PDB entry 6RQL | electron microscopy, 2.90 A resolution | chains T and B of the 20 polymer chains in the assembly

[Chain T]
Molecule: Template strand
From: synthetic construct
Sequence (70 nucleotides; numbered 1 to 70; the number before each row is that of its first residue):
     1 GTCTTCAACT GCTTTCGCAT GAAGTACCTC CCAACTACTT TTCCTCACAC TTGTACTCCA
    61 TGACTAAACC
Disordered / not traced: 1-18, 61-70

[Chain B]
Name: DNA-directed RNA polymerase I subunit RPA135
From: Saccharomyces cerevisiae
Notes: EC 2.7.7.6
UniProt: P22138 (RPA2_YEAST); residue numbers follow UniProt; this construct covers 1-1203
Amino-acid sequence (1203 residues; row label = number of the first residue in the row):
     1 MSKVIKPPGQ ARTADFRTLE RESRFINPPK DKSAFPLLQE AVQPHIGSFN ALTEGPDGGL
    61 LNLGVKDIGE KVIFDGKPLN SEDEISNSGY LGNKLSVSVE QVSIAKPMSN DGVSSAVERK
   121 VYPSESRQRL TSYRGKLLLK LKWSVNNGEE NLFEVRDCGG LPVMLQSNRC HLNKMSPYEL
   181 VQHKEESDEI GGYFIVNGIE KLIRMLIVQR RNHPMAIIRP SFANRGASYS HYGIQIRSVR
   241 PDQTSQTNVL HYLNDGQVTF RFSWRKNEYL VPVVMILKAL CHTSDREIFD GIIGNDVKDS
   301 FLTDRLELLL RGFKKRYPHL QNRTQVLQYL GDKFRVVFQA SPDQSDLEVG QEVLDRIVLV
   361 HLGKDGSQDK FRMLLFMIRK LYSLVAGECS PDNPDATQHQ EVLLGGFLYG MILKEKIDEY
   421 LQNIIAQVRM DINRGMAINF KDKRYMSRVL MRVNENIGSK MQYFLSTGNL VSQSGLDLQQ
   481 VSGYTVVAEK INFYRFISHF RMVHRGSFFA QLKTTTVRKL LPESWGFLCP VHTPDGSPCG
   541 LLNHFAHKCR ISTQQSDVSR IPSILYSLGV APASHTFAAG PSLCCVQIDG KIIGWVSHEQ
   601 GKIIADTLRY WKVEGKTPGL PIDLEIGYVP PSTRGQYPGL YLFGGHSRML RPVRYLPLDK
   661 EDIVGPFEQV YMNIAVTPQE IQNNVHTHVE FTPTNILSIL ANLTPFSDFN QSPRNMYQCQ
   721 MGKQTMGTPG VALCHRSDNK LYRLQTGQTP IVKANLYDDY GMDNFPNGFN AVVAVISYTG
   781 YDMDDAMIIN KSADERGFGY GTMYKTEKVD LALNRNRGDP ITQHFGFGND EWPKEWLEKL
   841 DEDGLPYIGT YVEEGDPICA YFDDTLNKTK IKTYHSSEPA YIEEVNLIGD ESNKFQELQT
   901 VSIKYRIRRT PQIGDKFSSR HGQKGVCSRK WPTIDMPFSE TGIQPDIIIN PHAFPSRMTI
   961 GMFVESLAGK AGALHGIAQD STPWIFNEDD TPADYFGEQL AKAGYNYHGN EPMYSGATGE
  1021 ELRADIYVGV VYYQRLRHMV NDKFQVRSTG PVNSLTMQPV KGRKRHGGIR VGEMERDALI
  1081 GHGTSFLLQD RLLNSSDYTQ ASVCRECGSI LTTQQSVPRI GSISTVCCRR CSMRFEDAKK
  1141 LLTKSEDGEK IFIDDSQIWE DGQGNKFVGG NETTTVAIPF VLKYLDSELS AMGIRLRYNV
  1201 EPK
Disordered / not traced: 1-11, 112-116, 1141-1147
Curated features (UniProtKB/Swiss-Prot):
  - zinc finger: Cys-1104 to Cys-1131 (C4-type)
  - modified residue: Ser-2 (N-acetylserine), Ser-81 (Phosphoserine), Ser-1156 (Phosphoserine)
  - mutagenesis: Cys-1104 (C1104A: No effect; when associated with A-1107; A-1128 and A-1131), Cys-1107 (C1107A: Lethal. Abolishes recruitment of RPA1 to Pol I. No effect; when associated with A-1104; A-1128 and A-1131), Cys-1127 (C1127R: Responsible of suppression of RPA190-5 and RPA190-1 mutations), Cys-1128 (C1128A: No effect; when associated with A-1104; A-1107 and A-1131), Cys-1131 (C1131A: No effect; when associated with A-1104; A-1107 and A-1128)

[Interface between chain T and chain B]
Contacting residue pairs - 6 pairs, chain T then chain B:
  DA26(T) with Met-430(B), phosphate contact
  DC27(T) with Met-430(B), base contact; Arg-434(B), phosphate contact
  DC28(T) with Arg-434(B), salt bridge to the phosphate
  DA33(T) with Arg-817(B), sugar contact
  DA34(T) with Ser-892(B), phosphate contact
Other interface residues (no listed pair), chain T (6 interface residues in all): DC32
Other interface residues (no listed pair), chain B (7 interface residues in all): Asn-433, Gly-818, Asn-893

[Summary]
6 residues of chain T and 7 residues of chain B are in contact, with 1 salt bridge. The salt-bridged pair is
DC28(T)/Arg-434(B). UniProt lists 5 mutagenesis sites on chain B.
Chain T is Template strand (synthetic construct) and chain B is DNA-directed RNA polymerase I subunit RPA135
(Saccharomyces cerevisiae); the structure, RNA Polymerase I Closed Conformation 2 (CC2), was determined by
electron microscopy, deposited together with 6RQH, 6RQT, 6RRD, 6RUI, 6RUO and 6RWE.
